Entry 8XZ3 (electron microscopy, 3.60 A resolution); this record covers chains A and R of the 34 polymer chains in the assembly.

[Chain A]
Molecule: 23S rRNA
From: Mycolicibacterium smegmatis MC2 155
Sequence (3119 nucleotides; numbered 2 to 3120; the number before each row is that of its first residue):
     2 AAGUGUUUAAGGGCGCAUGGUGGAUGCCUUGGCACUGGGAGCCGAUGAAG
    52 GACGUAGGAGGCUGCGAUAAGCCUCGGGGAGCUGUCAACCGAGCGUUGAU
   102 CCGAGGAUGUCCGAAUGGGGAAACCCGGCACGAGUGAUGUCGUGUCACCA
   152 GGCGCUGAAUAUAUAGGCGUCUGGGGGGAACGCGGGGAAGUGAAACAUCU
   202 CAGUACCCGUAGGAAGAGAAAACAAAAUGUGAUUCCGUGAGUAGUGGCGA
   252 GCGAAAGCGGAGGAUGGCUAAACCGUAUGCAUGUGAUACCGGGUAGGGGU
   302 UGUGUGUGCGGGGUUGUGGGACCUAUCUUUCCGGCUCUACCUGGCUGGAG
   352 GGCAGUGAGAAAAUGUUGUGGUUAGCGGAAAUGGCUUGGGAUGGCCUGCC
   402 GUAGACGGUGAGAGCCCGGUACGUGAAAACCCGACGUCUGUCUUGAUGGU
   452 GUUCCCGAGUAGCAGCGGGCCCGUGGAAUCUGCUGUGAAUCUGCCGGGAC
   502 CACCCGGUAAGCCUGAAUACUUCCCAGUGACCGAUAGCGGAUUAGUACCG
   552 UGAGGGAAUGGUGAAAAGUACCCCGGGAGGGGAGUGAAAGAGUACCUGAA
   602 ACCGUGCGCUUACAAUCCGUCAGAGCCCUCGACGUGUCGUGGGGUGAUGG
   652 CGUGCCUUUUGAAGAAUGAGCCUGCGAGUCAGGGACAUGUCGCGAGGUUA
   702 ACCCGGGUGGGGUAGCCGCAGCGAAAGCGAGUCUGAAUAGGGCGUAUCCA
   752 CACAAGAGUGUGUGGUGUAGUGGUGUGUUCUGGACCCGAAGCGGAGUGAU
   802 CUACCCAUGGCCAGGGUGAAGCGCGGGUAAGACCGCGUGGAGGCCCGAAC
   852 CCACUUAGGUUGAAGACUGAGGGGAUGAGCUGUGGGUAGGGGUGAAAGGC
   902 CAAUCAAACUCCGUGAUAGCUGGUUCUCCCCGAAAUGCAUUUAGGUGCAG
   952 CGUCGCAUGUUUCUUGCCGGAGGUAGAGCUACUGGAUGGCCGAUGGGCCC
  1002 CACAGGGUUACUGACGUCAGCCAAACUCCGAAUGCCGGUAAGUCCAAGAG
  1052 UGCGGCAGUGAGACGGCGGGGGAUAAGCUCCGUGCGUCGAGAGGGAAACA
  1102 GCCCAGAUCGCCGGCUAAGGCCCCUAAGCGUGUGCUAAGUGGAAAAGGAU
  1152 GUGCAGUCGCGAAGACAACCAGGAGGUUGGCUUAGAAGCAGCCACCCUUG
  1202 AAAGAGUGCGUAAUAGCUCACUGGUCAAGUGAUUGUGCGCCGAUAAUGUA
  1252 GCGGGGCUCAAGCACACCGCCGAAGCCGCGGCAGCCAACGUGUUGGCUGG
  1302 GUAGGGGAGCGUCCUGCAUCCGGUGAAGCCGCCGAGUGAUCGAGUGGUGG
  1352 AGGGUGUGGGAGUGAGAAUGCAGGCAUGAGUAGCGAUUAGGCAAGUGAGA
  1402 ACCUUGCCCGCCGAAAGACCAAGGGUUCCUGGGCCAGGCCAGUCCGCCCA
  1452 GGGUGAGUCGGGACCUAAGGCGAGGCCGACAGGCGUAGUCGAUGGACAAC
  1502 GGGUUGAUAUUCCCGUACCCGUGUAUGUGCGUCCAUGAUGAAUCAGCGGU
  1552 ACUAACCAUCCAAAACCACCGUGACCGCACCUUUCGGGGUGUGGCGUUGG
  1602 UGGGGCUGCAUGGGACCUUCGUUGGUAGUAGUCAAGCGAUGGGGUGACGC
  1652 AGGAAGGUAGCCGUACCGGUCAGUGGUAAUACCGGGGUAAGCCUGUAGGG
  1702 AGUCAGAUAGGUAAAUCCGUCUGGCAUAUAUCCUGAGAGGUGAUGCAUAG
  1752 CCGAGUGAGGCGAAUUCGGUGAUCCUAUGCUGCCGAGAAAAGCCUCUAGC
  1802 GAGGACAUACACGGCCCGUACCCCAAACCAACACAGGUGGUCAGGUAGAG
  1852 AAUACUAAGGCGUACGAGUGAACUAUGGUUAAGGAACUCGGCAAAAUGCC
  1902 CCCGUAACUUCGGGAGAAGGGGGACCCACAUGGCGUGUAAGCCUUUACGG
  1952 CCCAAGCGUGAGUGGGUGGCACAAACCAGUGAGAAGCGACUGUUUACUAA
  2002 AAACACAGGUCCGUGCGAAGUCGCAAGACGAUGUAUACGGACUGACGCCU
  2052 GCCCGGUGCUGGAAGGUUAAGAGGACCCGUUAACUCCCUUUGGGGGUGAA
  2102 GCGGAGAAUUUAAGCCCCAGUAAACGGCGGUGGUAACUAUAACCAUCCUA
  2152 AGGUAGCGAAAUUCCUUGUCGGGUAAGUUCCGACCUGCACGAAUGGCGUA
  2202 ACGACUUCUCAACUGUCUCAACCAUAGACUCGGCGAAAUUGCACUACGAG
  2252 UAAAGAUGCUCGUUACGCGCGGCAGGACGAAAAGACCCCGGGACCUUCAC
  2302 UACAACUUGGUAUUGGUGCUCGAUACGGUUUGUGUAGGAUAGGUGGGAGA
  2352 CUGUGAAGCUCACACGCCAGUGUGGGUGGAGUCGUUGUUGAAAUACCACU
  2402 CUGAUCGUAUUGGGCCUCUAACCUCGGACCGUAUAUCCGGUUCAGGGACA
  2452 GUGCCUGGUGGGUAGUUUAACUGGGGCGGUUGCCUCCUAAAAUGUAACGG
  2502 AGGCGCCCAAAGGUUCCCUCAACCUGGACGGCAAUCAGGUGUUGAGUGUA
  2552 AGUGCACAAGGGAGCUUGACUGCGAGACGGACAUGUCGAGCAGGGACGAA
  2602 AGUCGGGACUAGUGAUCCGGCACCUCUGAGUGGAAGGGGUGUCGCUCAAC
  2652 GGAUAAAAGGUACCCCGGGGAUAACAGGCUGAUCUUCCCCAAGAGUCCAU
  2702 AUCGACGGGAUGGUUUGGCACCUCGAUGUCGGCUCGUCGCAUCCUGGGGC
  2752 UGGAGCAGGUCCCAAGGGUUGGGCUGUUCGCCCAUUAAAGCGGCACGCGA
  2802 GCUGGGUUUAGAACGUCGUGAGACAGUUCGGUCUCUAUCCGCCGCGCGCG
  2852 UCAGAAGCUUGAGGAAACCUGUCCCUAGUACGAGAGGACCGGGACGGACG
  2902 AACCUCUGGUAUACCAGUUGUCCCACCAGGGGCACGGCUGGAUAGCCACG
  2952 UUCGGACAGGAUAACCGCUGAAAGCAUCUAAGCGGGAAACCUCUUCCAAG
  3002 ACCAGGCUUCUCACCCUCUAGGAGGGAUAAGGCCCCCCGCAGACCACGGG
  3052 AUUGAUAGACCAGACCUGGAAGCCUAGUAAUAGGUGCAGGGAACUGGCAC
  3102 UAACCGGCCGAAAACUUAC
Small-molecule neighbours: erythromycin a (ERY): U861, A2282, A2283, A2286, A2727, G2729, U2833, C2834, U2835

[Chain R]
Molecule: Large ribosomal subunit protein bL20
From: Mycolicibacterium smegmatis MC2 155
UniProt: A0QYU6 (RL20_MYCS2); numbering as in UniProt (aligned over 2-125)
Amino-acid sequence (124 residues; row label = number of the first residue in the row):
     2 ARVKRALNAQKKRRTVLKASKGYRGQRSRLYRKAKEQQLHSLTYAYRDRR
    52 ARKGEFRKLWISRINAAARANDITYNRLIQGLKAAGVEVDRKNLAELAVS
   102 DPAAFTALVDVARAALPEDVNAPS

[How chain A and chain R interact]
Contacting residue pairs - 159 pairs, chain A then chain R:
  G14(A) - Arg25(R)  hydrogen bond to the sugar
  C15(A) - Gly23(R)  phosphate contact
  C15(A) - Tyr24(R)  sugar contact
  C15(A) - Gly26(R)  hydrogen bond to the phosphate
  C15(A) - Arg30(R)  salt bridge to the phosphate
  G16(A) - Lys22(R)  phosphate contact
  G16(A) - Gly23(R)  hydrogen bond to the phosphate
  G16(A) - Ser29(R)  phosphate contact
  C17(A) - Lys22(R)  salt bridge to the phosphate
  U26(A) - Lys5(R)  phosphate contact
  U26(A) - Ala7(R)  sugar contact
  U26(A) - Leu8(R)  sugar contact
  G27(A) - Lys5(R)  phosphate contact
  C532(A) - Ala2(R)  phosphate contact
  C533(A) - Ala2(R)  hydrogen bond to the phosphate
  C533(A) - Arg3(R)  hydrogen bond to the phosphate
  G534(A) - Arg3(R)  salt bridge to the phosphate
  A535(A) - Lys5(R)  phosphate contact
  A537(A) - Arg3(R)  sugar contact
  A602(A) - Leu31(R)  phosphate contact
  C618(A) - Arg28(R)  base contact
  C619(A) - Arg25(R)  sugar contact
  C619(A) - Arg28(R)  base contact
  C619(A) - Gln38(R)  hydrogen bond to the phosphate
  C619(A) - Tyr45(R)  hydrogen bond to the phosphate
  G620(A) - Tyr24(R)  sugar contact
  G620(A) - Arg25(R)  hydrogen bond to the phosphate
  G620(A) - Gln38(R)  sugar contact
  G620(A) - Ser42(R)  phosphate contact
  G620(A) - Tyr45(R)  base contact
  G620(A) - Arg48(R)  base contact
  U621(A) - Tyr24(R)  hydrogen bond to the phosphate
  U621(A) - Ser42(R)  hydrogen bond to the phosphate
  U621(A) - Tyr45(R)  hydrogen bond to the sugar
  U621(A) - Ala46(R)  sugar contact
  U621(A) - Asp49(R)  hydrogen bond to the sugar
  C622(A) - Asp49(R)  sugar contact
  C622(A) - Arg53(R)  hydrogen bond to the phosphate
  A623(A) - Arg53(R)  salt bridge to the phosphate
  A623(A) - Glu56(R)  sugar contact
  A623(A) - Phe57(R)  sugar contact
  U646(A) - Gly23(R)  phosphate contact
  G651(A) - Asp49(R)  hydrogen bond to the base
  C652(A) - Arg48(R)  hydrogen bond to the sugar
  G653(A) - Tyr45(R)  hydrogen bond to the sugar
  G653(A) - Arg48(R)  sugar contact
  G655(A) - Glu37(R)  hydrogen bond to the base
  G655(A) - His41(R)  salt bridge to the phosphate
  C656(A) - Glu37(R)  sugar contact
  C656(A) - His41(R)  salt bridge to the phosphate
  C672(A) - Leu31(R)  sugar contact
  C672(A) - Arg33(R)  salt bridge to the phosphate
  C672(A) - Lys34(R)  salt bridge to the phosphate
  C673(A) - Leu31(R)  phosphate contact
  C673(A) - Arg33(R)  salt bridge to the phosphate
  U674(A) - Gln11(R)  phosphate contact
  U674(A) - Arg14(R)  salt bridge to the phosphate
  G675(A) - Ala7(R)  phosphate contact
  G675(A) - Gln11(R)  phosphate contact
  G675(A) - Arg14(R)  salt bridge to the phosphate
  C676(A) - Lys5(R)  phosphate contact
  C676(A) - Arg6(R)  salt bridge to the phosphate
  G677(A) - Arg6(R)  salt bridge to the phosphate
  C927(A) - Lys13(R)  salt bridge to the phosphate
  A1108(A) - Tyr47(R)  hydrogen bond to the sugar
  C1110(A) - Tyr47(R)  hydrogen bond to the phosphate
  C1110(A) - Arg51(R)  salt bridge to the phosphate
  G1111(A) - Tyr47(R)  phosphate contact
  G1111(A) - Arg50(R)  salt bridge to the phosphate
  G1111(A) - Arg51(R)  salt bridge to the phosphate
  C1112(A) - Arg50(R)  phosphate contact
  C1112(A) - Arg53(R)  salt bridge to the phosphate
  C1112(A) - Lys54(R)  salt bridge to the phosphate
  C1113(A) - Arg53(R)  salt bridge to the phosphate
  C1113(A) - Lys54(R)  salt bridge to the phosphate
  C1113(A) - Phe57(R)  stacking on the base
  C1113(A) - Trp61(R)  base contact
  C1113(A) - Lys93(R)  sugar contact
  G1114(A) - Asp91(R)  phosphate contact
  G1114(A) - Lys93(R)  salt bridge to the phosphate
  G1115(A) - Arg58(R)  salt bridge to the phosphate
  G1115(A) - Asp91(R)  phosphate contact
  G1115(A) - Arg92(R)  salt bridge to the phosphate
  C1116(A) - Arg58(R)  salt bridge to the phosphate
  C1116(A) - Arg92(R)  salt bridge to the phosphate
  A1127(A) - Lys59(R)  hydrogen bond to the sugar
  A1127(A) - Ile62(R)  phosphate contact
  A1127(A) - Ser63(R)  sugar contact
  A1128(A) - Ile62(R)  phosphate contact
  A1128(A) - Ser63(R)  phosphate contact
  A1128(A) - Asn66(R)  hydrogen bond to the phosphate
  A1128(A) - Tyr76(R)  sugar contact
  G1129(A) - Asn66(R)  hydrogen bond to the phosphate
  G1129(A) - Arg70(R)  salt bridge to the phosphate
  G1129(A) - Thr75(R)  phosphate contact
  G1129(A) - Tyr76(R)  phosphate contact
  G1129(A) - Asn77(R)  hydrogen bond to the phosphate
  G1129(A) - Arg78(R)  base contact
  C1130(A) - Arg70(R)  salt bridge to the phosphate
  G1131(A) - Asn122(R)  hydrogen bond to the base
  U1132(A) - Asn122(R)  hydrogen bond to the sugar
  C1268(A) - Asn122(R)  hydrogen bond to the sugar
  C1268(A) - Ala123(R)  hydrogen bond to the sugar
  C1268(A) - Pro124(R)  phosphate contact
  C1269(A) - Arg78(R)  hydrogen bond to the sugar
  C1269(A) - Val121(R)  hydrogen bond to the sugar
  C1269(A) - Ala123(R)  sugar contact
  C1269(A) - Pro124(R)  phosphate contact
  C1269(A) - Ser125(R)  phosphate contact
  G1270(A) - Asn77(R)  hydrogen bond to the sugar
  G1270(A) - Arg78(R)  hydrogen bond to the sugar
  G1270(A) - Gln81(R)  hydrogen bond to the phosphate
  C1271(A) - Tyr76(R)  sugar contact
  C1271(A) - Asn77(R)  sugar contact
  C1271(A) - Ile80(R)  sugar contact
  C1271(A) - Lys84(R)  salt bridge to the phosphate
  C1272(A) - Arg58(R)  salt bridge to the phosphate
  C1272(A) - Ile62(R)  phosphate contact
  C1272(A) - Tyr76(R)  hydrogen bond to the phosphate
  C1272(A) - Arg92(R)  salt bridge to the phosphate
  G1273(A) - Arg58(R)  salt bridge to the phosphate
  A1275(A) - Tyr47(R)  base contact
  A1275(A) - Arg48(R)  base contact
  A1275(A) - Arg51(R)  hydrogen bond to the sugar
  G1312(A) - Asn9(R)  base contact
  G1312(A) - Lys12(R)  sugar contact
  U1313(A) - Val4(R)  sugar contact
  U1313(A) - Asn9(R)  sugar contact
  C1314(A) - Val4(R)  sugar contact
  G1329(A) - Leu8(R)  phosphate contact
  C1330(A) - Leu8(R)  phosphate contact
  C1330(A) - Arg15(R)  salt bridge to the phosphate
  C1331(A) - Arg15(R)  salt bridge to the phosphate
  U1341(A) - Lys13(R)  phosphate contact
  C1342(A) - Lys12(R)  phosphate contact
  G1361(A) - Ala2(R)  base contact
  G1363(A) - Ala2(R)  hydrogen bond to the phosphate
  G1363(A) - Arg3(R)  base contact
  G1363(A) - Val4(R)  sugar contact
  U1364(A) - Val4(R)  sugar contact
  U1364(A) - Asn9(R)  sugar contact
  G1365(A) - Arg6(R)  sugar contact
  G1365(A) - Asn9(R)  hydrogen bond to the sugar
  G1365(A) - Lys13(R)  phosphate contact
  A1366(A) - Arg6(R)  salt bridge to the phosphate
  A1366(A) - Ala10(R)  phosphate contact
  A1366(A) - Lys13(R)  salt bridge to the phosphate
  G1367(A) - Arg14(R)  salt bridge to the phosphate
  G1367(A) - Tyr32(R)  phosphate contact
  G1367(A) - Arg33(R)  hydrogen bond to the sugar
  G1367(A) - Lys36(R)  hydrogen bond to the base
  G1367(A) - Glu37(R)  hydrogen bond to the base
  G2242(A) - Lys34(R)  hydrogen bond to the sugar
  C2243(A) - Gln27(R)  phosphate contact
  C2243(A) - Arg28(R)  hydrogen bond to the sugar
  C2243(A) - Lys34(R)  salt bridge to the phosphate
  A2244(A) - Gly26(R)  phosphate contact
  A2244(A) - Gln27(R)  hydrogen bond to the phosphate
  C2245(A) - Arg25(R)  salt bridge to the phosphate
Other interface residues (no listed pair), chain A (75 interface residues in all): G13, C603, G650, A670, A1368
Other interface residues (no listed pair), chain R (66 interface residues in all): Thr16

[In short]
75 residues of chain A face 66 of chain R across their interface; the contacts include 42 hydrogen bonds, 39
salt bridges and 1 aromatic stacking contact. Polar pairs include G651(A)-Asp49(R), G655(A)-Glu37(R) and
G1131(A)-Asn122(R). Bound to chain A: erythromycin a.
Chain A is 23S rRNA and chain R is Large ribosomal subunit protein bL20, both from Mycolicibacterium smegmatis
MC2 155; the structure, Mycobacterium smegmatis 50S ribosomal subunit with Erythromycin, was determined by
electron microscopy (same publication as 8KAB).
